2K79 - chains A and B; structure by solution NMR.

== Chain A ==
Molecule: SH3 domain of Tyrosine-protein kinase ITK/TSK
Organism: Mus musculus
Notes: EC 2.7.10.2
UniProtKB: Q03526 (ITK_MOUSE); residues 171-231 here correspond to UniProt positions 177-237 (UniProt number = residue number + 6)
Chain sequence (63 residues; row label = number of the first residue in the row):
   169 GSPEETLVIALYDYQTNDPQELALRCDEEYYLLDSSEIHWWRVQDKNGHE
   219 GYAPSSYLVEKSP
Differences from the reference sequence: expression tag (169-170)
Swiss-Prot annotation at these positions:
  - modified residue: Tyr-180 (Phosphotyrosine)
Reported in the primary citation:
  - post-translational modification sites: Tyr-180 (citing earlier work)

== Chain B ==
Molecule: SH2 domain of Tyrosine-protein kinase ITK/TSK
Organism: Mus musculus
Notes: EC 2.7.10.2
UniProtKB: Q03526 (ITK_MOUSE); residues 232-338 here correspond to UniProt positions 238-344 (UniProt number = residue number + 6)
Chain sequence (110 residues; numbered 230 to 339; the number before each row is that of its first residue):
   230 GSNNLETYEWYNKSISRDKAEKLLLDTGKEGAFMVRDSRTPGTYTVSVFT
   280 KAIISENPCIKHYHIKETNDSPKRYYVAEKYVFDSIPLLIQYHQYNGGGL
   330 VTRLRYPVCG
Disordered / not traced: 230-231
Differences from the reference sequence: expression tag (230-231, 339)
Reported in the primary citation:
  - mutagenesis - I282A: abolished binding to intermolecular self-association
  - mutagenesis - I282A (1.0 +/- 0.2 mM): decreased binding to phosphopeptide
  - mutagenesis - K280A: decreased binding to SH3(Y180E)

== How chain A and chain B interact ==
Pairs across the interface (28):
  Leu-179(A) / Ile-282(B)
  Leu-179(A) / Ile-283(B)
  Tyr-180(A) / Lys-280(B)
  Tyr-180(A) / Ala-281(B)
  Asn-185(A) / Arg-332(B)
  Asp-186(A) / Gly-326(B)
  Gln-188(A) / Lys-309(B)
  Glu-189(A) / Lys-309(B)
  Glu-189(A) / Gly-327(B)
  Glu-205(A) / Glu-308(B)
  Ile-206(A) / Tyr-292(B)
  His-207(A) / Tyr-292(B)
  His-207(A) / Gly-328(B)
  Trp-208(A) / Gly-327(B)
  Trp-208(A) / Gly-328(B)
  Trp-208(A) / Leu-329(B)
  Pro-222(A) / Val-330(B)
  Ser-223(A) / Lys-290(B)
  Ser-223(A) / Val-330(B)
  Ser-224(A) / Ala-281(B)
  Ser-224(A) / Ile-282(B)
  Ser-224(A) / Lys-290(B)
  Ser-224(A) / Val-330(B)
  Tyr-225(A) / Ala-281(B)
  Tyr-225(A) / Val-330(B)
  Tyr-225(A) / Thr-331(B)
  Val-227(A) / Ile-282(B)
  Val-227(A) / Ile-283(B)
Other interface residues (no listed pair), chain A (16 interface residues in all): Trp-209
Other interface residues (no listed pair), chain B (18 interface residues in all): Thr-279, His-291, Lys-295
Interface features reported in the paper:
  - pairs named by the authors: Asn-185(A)/Arg-332(B) (hydrogen bond), Glu-189(A)/Lys-309(B), Trp-208(A)/Leu-329(B)
  - interface residues, chain A: Leu-179(A), Tyr-180(A), Tyr-225(A), Val-227(A)
  - hot spots on chain A (mutagenesis) - Y180E: increased binding to SH2 domain of Tyrosine-protein kinase ITK/TSK (chain B) (citing earlier work)
  - interface residues, chain B: Thr-279(B), Ala-281(B), Ile-282(B), Ile-283(B), Val-330(B)

== Summary ==
Chain A and chain B form an interface of 16 and 18 residues respectively. The authors report a hydrogen bond
between Asn-185(A) and Arg-332(B); contacts between Glu-189(A) and Lys-309(B) and Trp-208(A) and Leu-329(B).
The paper reports that I282A of chain B abolishes binding to intermolecular self-association; interface
residues Leu-179(A), Tyr-180(A) and Thr-279(B) among others; 3 substitutions were tested in all.
Here chain A is SH3 domain of Tyrosine-protein kinase ITK/TSK and chain B is SH2 domain of Tyrosine-protein
kinase ITK/TSK, both from Mus musculus. Entry 2K79 (Solution Structure of the binary complex between the SH3
and SH2 domain of interleukin-2 tyrosine kinase) was determined by solution NMR (same publication as 2K7A).
